Entry 4DV4 (X-ray diffraction, 3.65 A resolution); this record covers chains A and M of the 21 polymer chains in the assembly.

== Chain A ==
Molecule: 16S rRNA
Organism: Thermus thermophilus
Sequence (1522 nucleotides; row label = number of the first residue in the row; note: 42 numbers in that range are skipped by the numbering (no residue carries them; nothing is unmodelled there); a row labelled like 190A-190L holds insertion residues (190A, then the next letters in order); numbering starts at 0):
     0 UUUGUUGGAG AGUUUGAUCC UGGCUCAGGG UGAACGCUGG CGGCGUGCCU AAGACAUGCA
    60 AGUCGUGCGG G
    73 CCGCGGGGUU UU
    88 ACUCCG
    95 UGGUC
   101 AGCGGCGGAC GGGUGAGUAA CGCGUGGGU
  129A G
   130 ACCUACCCGG AAGAGGGGGA CAACCCGGGG AAACUCGGGC UAAUCCCCCA UGUGGACCCG
   190 C
190A-190L CCCUUGGGGUGU
   191 GUCCAAAGGG CUUU
   216 GCCCGCUUCC GGAUGGGCCC GCGUCCCAUC AGCUAGUUGG UGGGGUAAUG GCCCACCAAG
   276 GCGACGACGG GUAGCCGGUC UGAGAGGAUG GCCGGCCACA GGGGCACUGA GACACGGGCC
   336 CCACUCCUAC GGGAGGCAGC AGUUAGGAAU CUUCCGCAAU GGGCGCAAGC CUGACGGAGC
   396 GACGCCGCUU GGAGGAAGAA GCCCUUCGGG GUGUAAACUC CUGAA
   442 CCCGGGACGA AACCCCCGAC GA
   474 GGGGACUGAC GGUACCGGG
   494 GUAAUAGCGC CGGCCAACUC CGUGCCAGCA GCCGCGGUAA UACGGAGGGC GCGAGCGUUA
   554 CCCGGAUUCA CUGGGCGUAA AGGGCGUGUA GGCGGCCUGG GGCGUCCCAU GUGAAAGACC
   614 ACGGCUCAAC CGUGGGGGAG CGUGGGAUAC GCUCAGGCUA GACGGUGGGA GAGGGUGGUG
   674 GAAUUCCCGG AGUAGCGGUG AAAUGCGCAG AUACCGGGAG GAACGCCGAU GGCGAAGGCA
   734 GCCACCUGGU CCACCCGUGA CGCUGAGGCG CGAAAGCGUG GGGAGCAAAC CGGAUUAGAU
   794 ACCCGGGUAG UCCACGCCCU AAACGAUGCG CGCUAGGUCU CUGGGUCU
   848 CCUGGGGGCC GAAGCUAACG CGUUAAGCGC GCCGCCUGGG GAGUACGGCC GCAAGGCUGA
   908 AACUCAGAGG AAUUGACGGG GGCCCGCACA AGCGGUGGAG CAUGUGGUUU AAUUCGAAGX
   968 AACGCGAAGA ACCUUACCAG GCCUUGACAU GCUAGG
 1003A G
  1004 AACCCGGGUG AAAGCCUGGG GUGCCCC
1030A-1030D GCGA
  1031 GGGGAGCCCU AGCACAGGUG CUGCAUGGCC GUCGUCAGCU CGUGCCGUGA GGUGUUGGGU
  1091 UAAGUCCCGC AACGAGCGCA ACCCCCGCCG UUAGUUGCCA GCGGUUCGGC CGGGCACUCU
  1151 AACGGGACUG CCCGCGAAA
  1171 GCGGGAGGAA GGAGGGGACG ACGUCUGGUC AGCAUGGCCC UUACGGCCUG GGCGACACAC
  1231 GUGCUACAAU GCCCACUACA AAGCGAUGCC ACCCGGCAAC GGGGAGCUAA UCGCAAAAAG
  1291 GUGGGCCCAG UUCGGAUUGG GGUCUGCAAC CCGACCCCAU GAAGCCGGAA UCGCUAGUAA
  1351 UCGCGGAUCA G
 1361A C
  1362 CAUGCCGCGG UGAAUACGUU CCCGGGCCUU GUACACACXG CCXGUXACGC CAUGGGAGCG
  1422 GGCUCUACCC GAAGUCGCCG GG
  1446 AGCCUACGGG
  1459 CAGGCGCCGA GGGUAGGGCC CGUGACUGGG GCGAAGUCGU AACAAGGUAG CUGUACCGGA
  1519 AGGUGCGGCU GGAUCCACUC CUUUCU
Not modelled in the structure: 0-4, 1534-1538
Modified positions: PSU (pseudouridine-5'-monophosphate) at position 516, 7MG (7N-methyl-8-hydroguanosine-5'-monophosphate) at position 527, M2G (N2-dimethylguanosine-5'-monophosphate) at position 966, 5MC (5-methylcytidine-5'-monophosphate) at position 967, 2MG (2N-methylguanosine-5'-monophosphate) at position 1207, 5MC (5-methylcytidine-5'-monophosphate) at position 1400, 4OC (4n,o2'-methylcytidine-5'-monophosphate) at position 1402, 5MC (5-methylcytidine-5'-monophosphate) at position 1404, 5MC (5-methylcytidine-5'-monophosphate) at position 1407, UR3 (3-methyluridine-5'-monophoshate) at position 1498, MA6 (6N-dimethyladenosine-5'-monophoshate) at position 1518, MA6 (6N-dimethyladenosine-5'-monophoshate) at position 1519, PSU (pseudouridine-5'-monophosphate) at position 1540, PSU (pseudouridine-5'-monophosphate) at position 1541
Construct notes: engineered mutation G914 (A1537 in M26923.1); conflict C1534 (A2157 in M26923.1), A1535 (C2158 in M26923.1)
Bound ions: Mg2+ site 1 near U5 (its only coordinating residue here); Mg2+ site 2: U12, G22; Mg2+ site 3: U12, C526, 7MG_527; Mg2+ site 4: C58, U387; Mg2+ site 5: A59, U387; Mg2+ site 6: G61, U62, G105; Mg2+ site 7 near G70 (its only coordinating residue here); Mg2+ site 8 near C89 (its only coordinating residue here); Mg2+ site 9 near U95 (its only coordinating residue here); Mg2+ site 10 near G107 (its only coordinating residue here); Mg2+ site 11: C110, G112; Mg2+ site 12 near G117 (its only coordinating residue here); 101 more Mg2+ sites not listed

== Chain M ==
Molecule: ribosomal protein S13
Organism: Thermus thermophilus
UniProt: P80377 (RS13_THET8); numbering as in UniProt (aligned over 1-126)
Sequence (126 residues; numbered 1 to 126; the number before each row is that of its first residue):
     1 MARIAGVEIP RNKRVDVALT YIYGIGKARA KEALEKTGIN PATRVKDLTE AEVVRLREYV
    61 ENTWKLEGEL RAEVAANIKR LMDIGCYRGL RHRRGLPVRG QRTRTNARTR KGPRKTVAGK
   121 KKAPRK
Not modelled in the structure: 1, 120-126

== How chain A and chain M interact ==
Pairs across the interface - 84 pairs, chain A then chain M:
  G947(A) - Arg108(M)  phosphate contact
  G947(A) - Thr109(M)  phosphate contact
  C948(A) - Asn106(M)  base contact
  C948(A) - Ala107(M)  phosphate contact
  C948(A) - Arg108(M)  hydrogen bond to the phosphate
  C948(A) - Thr109(M)  hydrogen bond to the phosphate
  A949(A) - Gln101(M)  phosphate contact
  A949(A) - Asn106(M)  hydrogen bond to the base
  U950(A) - Arg102(M)  salt bridge to the phosphate
  U950(A) - Thr105(M)  base contact
  G951(A) - Arg102(M)  salt bridge to the phosphate
  G951(A) - Thr105(M)  base contact
  U952(A) - Arg104(M)  hydrogen bond to the base
  G953(A) - Arg104(M)  salt bridge to the phosphate
  G954(A) - Arg104(M)  hydrogen bond to the base
  A1225(A) - Arg102(M)  phosphate contact
  A1225(A) - Thr103(M)  hydrogen bond to the phosphate
  A1225(A) - Arg104(M)  phosphate contact
  C1226(A) - Arg91(M)  salt bridge to the phosphate
  C1226(A) - Leu96(M)  phosphate contact
  C1226(A) - Thr103(M)  hydrogen bond to the phosphate
  C1226(A) - Arg104(M)  base contact
  C1226(A) - Lys111(M)  hydrogen bond to the sugar
  A1227(A) - Leu96(M)  phosphate contact
  A1227(A) - Lys111(M)  salt bridge to the phosphate
  A1227(A) - Lys115(M)  hydrogen bond to the sugar
  A1227(A) - Val117(M)  sugar contact
  C1228(A) - Arg104(M)  hydrogen bond to the base
  C1228(A) - Arg108(M)  salt bridge to the phosphate
  C1228(A) - Lys111(M)  salt bridge to the phosphate
  C1228(A) - Lys115(M)  salt bridge to the phosphate
  C1228(A) - Thr116(M)  phosphate contact
  C1228(A) - Val117(M)  hydrogen bond to the sugar
  A1229(A) - Arg104(M)  hydrogen bond to the base
  A1229(A) - Thr105(M)  base contact
  A1229(A) - Arg114(M)  salt bridge to the phosphate
  A1229(A) - Thr116(M)  hydrogen bond to the phosphate
  C1230(A) - Thr105(M)  base contact
  G1295(A) - Arg14(M)  hydrogen bond to the sugar
  C1297(A) - Arg44(M)  salt bridge to the phosphate
  U1301(A) - Lys13(M)  phosphate contact
  U1301(A) - Tyr21(M)  hydrogen bond to the phosphate
  U1302(A) - Lys13(M)  salt bridge to the phosphate
  U1302(A) - Arg14(M)  base contact
  U1302(A) - Val17(M)  phosphate contact
  U1302(A) - Lys27(M)  base contact
  A1306(A) - Thr109(M)  sugar contact
  U1307(A) - Gln101(M)  hydrogen bond to the phosphate
  U1307(A) - Thr109(M)  sugar contact
  U1307(A) - Arg110(M)  phosphate contact
  U1308(A) - His92(M)  hydrogen bond to the phosphate
  U1308(A) - Pro97(M)  phosphate contact
  U1308(A) - Val98(M)  hydrogen bond to the phosphate
  U1308(A) - Arg99(M)  hydrogen bond to the phosphate
  U1308(A) - Gln101(M)  hydrogen bond to the phosphate
  U1308(A) - Arg110(M)  sugar contact
  G1309(A) - Val74(M)  sugar contact
  G1309(A) - Asn77(M)  hydrogen bond to the phosphate
  G1309(A) - Ile78(M)  sugar contact
  G1309(A) - Arg88(M)  salt bridge to the phosphate
  G1309(A) - His92(M)  salt bridge to the phosphate
  G1309(A) - Val98(M)  phosphate contact
  G1309(A) - Arg99(M)  salt bridge to the phosphate
  G1310(A) - Asn77(M)  hydrogen bond to the phosphate
  G1310(A) - Arg80(M)  salt bridge to the phosphate
  G1310(A) - Arg88(M)  salt bridge to the phosphate
  C1320(A) - Tyr87(M)  sugar contact
  C1321(A) - Tyr87(M)  sugar contact
  G1323(A) - Arg99(M)  phosphate contact
  G1323(A) - Gly100(M)  phosphate contact
  C1328(A) - Ala28(M)  phosphate contact
  C1328(A) - Arg29(M)  hydrogen bond to the sugar
  A1329(A) - Tyr23(M)  phosphate contact
  A1329(A) - Gly24(M)  sugar contact
  A1329(A) - Ile25(M)  phosphate contact
  A1329(A) - Gly26(M)  hydrogen bond to the phosphate
  A1329(A) - Ala28(M)  phosphate contact
  A1329(A) - Arg29(M)  hydrogen bond to the phosphate
  U1330(A) - Ile22(M)  phosphate contact
  U1330(A) - Tyr23(M)  phosphate contact
  U1330(A) - Gly24(M)  phosphate contact
  U1330(A) - Ile25(M)  hydrogen bond to the phosphate
  U1330(A) - Gly26(M)  phosphate contact
  A1332(A) - Thr109(M)  base contact
Also at the interface, not in a pair above, chain A (34 interface residues in all): G1224, C1296, C1322, G1331
Also at the interface, not in a pair above, chain M (44 interface residues in all): Leu81, Pro113, Ala118

== Overview ==
The interface between chain A and chain M involves 34 residues on one side and 44 on the other; the contacts
include 26 hydrogen bonds and 16 salt bridges. Among the polar pairs are A949(A)-Asn106(M), U952(A)-Arg104(M)
and G954(A)-Arg104(M).
Here chain A is 16S rRNA and chain M is ribosomal protein S13, both from Thermus thermophilus. Entry 4DV4
(Crystal structure of the Thermus thermophilus 30S ribosomal subunit with a 16S rRNA mutation, A914G) was
determined by X-ray diffraction.
